Entry 6ISH (X-ray diffraction, 3.30 A resolution); this record covers chains A and C of the 3 polymer chains in the assembly.

# Chain A
Protein: DNA polymerase
Organism: Thermococcus sp. 9oN-7
Notes: EC 2.7.7.7
Reference sequence: Q56366 (DPOL_THES9); residues 1-775 here = UniProt positions 1-775
Chain sequence (783 residues; numbered 1 to 783; the number before each row is that of its first residue):
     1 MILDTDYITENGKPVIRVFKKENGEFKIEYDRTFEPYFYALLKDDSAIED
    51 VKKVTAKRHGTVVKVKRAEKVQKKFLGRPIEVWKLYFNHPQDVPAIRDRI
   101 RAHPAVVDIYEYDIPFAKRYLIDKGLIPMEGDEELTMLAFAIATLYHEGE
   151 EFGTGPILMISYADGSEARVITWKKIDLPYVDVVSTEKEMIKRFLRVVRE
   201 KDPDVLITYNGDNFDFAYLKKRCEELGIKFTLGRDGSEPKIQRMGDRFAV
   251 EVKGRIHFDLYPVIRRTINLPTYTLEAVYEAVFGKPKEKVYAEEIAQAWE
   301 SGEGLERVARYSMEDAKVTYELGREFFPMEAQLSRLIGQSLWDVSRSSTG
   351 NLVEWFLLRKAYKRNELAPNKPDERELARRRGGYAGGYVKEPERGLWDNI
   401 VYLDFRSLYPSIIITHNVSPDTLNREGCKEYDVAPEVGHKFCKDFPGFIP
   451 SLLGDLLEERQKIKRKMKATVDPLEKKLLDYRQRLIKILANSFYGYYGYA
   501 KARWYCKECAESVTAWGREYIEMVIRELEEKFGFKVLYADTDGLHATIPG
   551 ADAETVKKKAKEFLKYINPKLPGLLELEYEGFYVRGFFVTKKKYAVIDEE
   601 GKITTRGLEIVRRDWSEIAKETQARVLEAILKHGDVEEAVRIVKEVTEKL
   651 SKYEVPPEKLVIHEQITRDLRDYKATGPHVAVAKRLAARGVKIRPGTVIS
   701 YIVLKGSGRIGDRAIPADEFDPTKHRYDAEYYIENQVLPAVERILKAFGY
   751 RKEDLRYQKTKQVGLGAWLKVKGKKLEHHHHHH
Not modelled in the structure: 758-783
Cystine bridges: Cys428-Cys442, Cys506-Cys509
Construct notes: engineered mutation Ala141 (Asp in Q56366), Ala143 (Glu in Q56366), Leu485 (Ala in Q56366); expression tag (776-783)
Ion coordination: Ca2+ near Asp404 (its only coordinating residue here)
Ligand contacts:
  - B9X ([(2R,3S,5R)-5-(6-aminopurin-9-yl)-2-(phosphonooxymethyl)oxolan-3-yl] 3-(2-ethoxyethoxy)propanoate): Leu408, Tyr409, Asn491, Asp540, Thr541, Asp542, Tyr594, Arg606
  - pyrophosphate (PPV): Arg406, Arg460, Lys464, Lys487, Glu578
Reported in the primary citation:
  - binding site for B9X: Tyr409, Asp542
  - binding site for pyrophosphate: Arg460, Lys464, Lys487
  - mutagenesis - Y409A: decreased catalytic activity (esterase activity)
  - mutagenesis - D542E: increased catalytic activity (esterase activity)
  - catalytic residues: Tyr409, Asp542 (proposed by the authors, not directly observed)
  - mutagenesis - Y409A, D542E: decreased catalytic activity on dATP
  - mutagenesis - Y409A, D542E: decreased catalytic activity on 3'-AL
  - mutagenesis - D542E: increased catalytic activity on 3'-ester bond

# Chain C
Molecule: 14-nt DNA strand
Sequence (14 nucleotides; numbered -12 to 1; the number before each row is that of its first residue; numbers below 1 keep their minus sign (DG-12 is residue -12)):
   -12 GCGGACTGCTTACC
Not modelled in the structure: -12
Glycans and other covalent adducts: compound B9X linked to DC1

# How chain A and chain C interact
Pairs across the interface - 29 pairs, chain A then chain C:
  Asn269(A) with DC0(C), phosphate contact
  Asp540(A) with DC1(C), phosphate contact
  Lys592(A) with DC1(C), hydrogen bond to the base
  Arg606(A) with DC1(C), phosphate contact
  Gly607(A) with DC0(C), phosphate contact; DC1(C), hydrogen bond to the phosphate
  Val611(A) with DC0(C), phosphate contact; DC1(C), phosphate contact
  Arg612(A) with DT-2(C), hydrogen bond to the base; DA-1(C), hydrogen bond to the sugar; DC0(C), hydrogen bond to the sugar
  Arg613(A) with DA-1(C), phosphate contact; DC0(C), salt bridge to the phosphate
  Asp614(A) with DA-1(C), sugar contact
  Glu664(A) with DT-2(C), sugar contact; DA-1(C), phosphate contact
  Gln665(A) with DT-2(C), phosphate contact; DA-1(C), hydrogen bond to the phosphate
  Thr667(A) with DT-2(C), hydrogen bond to the phosphate
  Arg668(A) with DT-3(C), salt bridge to the phosphate; DT-2(C), salt bridge to the phosphate
  Tyr673(A) with DT-3(C), phosphate contact; DT-2(C), hydrogen bond to the phosphate
  Lys674(A) with DC-4(C), phosphate contact; DT-3(C), hydrogen bond to the phosphate
  Ala675(A) with DC-4(C), phosphate contact; DT-3(C), phosphate contact
  His679(A) with DT-3(C), phosphate contact; DT-2(C), salt bridge to the phosphate
Also at the interface, not in a pair above, chain A (19 interface residues in all): Thr605, Ile666

# Summary
The interface between chain A and chain C involves 19 residues on one side and 6 on the other; the contacts
include 9 hydrogen bonds and 4 salt bridges. Polar pairs include Lys592(A)-DC1(C), Arg612(A)-DT-2(C) and
Arg612(A)-DA-1(C). From the paper: catalytic residues Tyr409(A) and Asp542(A); Y409A and D542E of chain A
reduce catalytic activity on dATP.
Chain A is DNA polymerase (Thermococcus sp. 9oN-7) and chain C is a 14-nt DNA strand; the structure, Structure
of 9N-I DNA polymerase incorporation with 3'-AL in the active site, was determined by X-ray diffraction,
deposited together with 6IS7, 6ISF, 6ISG and 6ISI.
